Entry 5CRW (X-ray diffraction, 1.60 A resolution); this record covers chains A and B.

Chain A:
Name: Protein disulfide-isomerase
Source organism: Humicola insolens
Notes: EC 5.3.4.1
UniProtKB: P55059 (PDI_HUMIN); residues 208-449 here correspond to UniProt positions 228-469 (UniProt number = residue number + 20)
Chain sequence (247 residues; each row starts with the number of its first residue):
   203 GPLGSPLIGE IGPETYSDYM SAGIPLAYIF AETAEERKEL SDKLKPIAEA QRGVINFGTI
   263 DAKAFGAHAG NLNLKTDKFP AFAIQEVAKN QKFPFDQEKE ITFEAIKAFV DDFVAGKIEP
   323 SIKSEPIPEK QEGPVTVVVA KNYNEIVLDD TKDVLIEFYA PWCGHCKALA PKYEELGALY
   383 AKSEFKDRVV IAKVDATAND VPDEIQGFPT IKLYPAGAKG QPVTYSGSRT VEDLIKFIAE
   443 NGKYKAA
Disordered / not traced: 203-207
Sequence notes: expression tag (203-207)
Swiss-Prot annotation at these positions:
  - active site (Nucleophile): Cys365, Cys368
  - site: Gly366 (Contributes to redox potential value), His367 (Contributes to redox potential value), Arg431 (Lowers pKa of C-terminal Cys of second active site)
Cystine bridges: Cys365-Cys368
What the authors report for this chain:
  - binding site for Peptide from Alpha-synuclein (chain B): His270, Asn273

Chain B:
Name: Peptide from Alpha-synuclein
UniProtKB: D6RA31 (D6RA31_HUMAN); numbering as in UniProt (aligned over 31-41)
Chain sequence (11 residues; numbered 31 to 41; the number before each row is that of its first residue):
    31 GKTKEGVLYV G
What the authors report for this chain:
  - binding site for Protein disulfide-isomerase (chain A): Val37 to Val40

How chain A and chain B interact:
Contacting residue pairs (22):
  Ile213(A) - Leu38(B)  hydrophobic
  Gly214(A) - Leu38(B)
  Pro215(A) - Gly31(B)  hydrogen bond (backbone-backbone)
  Pro215(A) - Lys32(B)
  Pro215(A) - Leu38(B)
  Tyr218(A) - Leu38(B)  hydrophobic
  Tyr218(A) - Tyr39(B)
  Tyr218(A) - Val40(B)  hydrophobic
  Ser219(A) - Val40(B)
  Ser219(A) - Gly41(B)
  Met222(A) - Val40(B)  hydrophobic
  Ile262(A) - Leu38(B)  hydrophobic
  Ala266(A) - Gly36(B)
  Phe267(A) - Lys32(B)
  Phe267(A) - Gly36(B)
  Phe267(A) - Leu38(B)  hydrophobic
  Ala269(A) - Glu35(B)
  Ala269(A) - Val37(B)  hydrophobic
  His270(A) - Gly36(B)
  His270(A) - Val37(B)
  His270(A) - Leu38(B)  hydrogen bond (side chain-backbone)
  Asn273(A) - Val37(B)
The authors on this interface:
  - pairs named by the authors: His270(A)-Leu38(B) (hydrogen bond)
  - interface residues, chain A: Ile213(A), Tyr218(A), Met222(A), Phe267(A), His270(A), Asn273(A)
  - interface residues, chain B: Leu38(B), Val40(B)

Summary:
12 residues of chain A face 9 of chain B across their interface, with 2 hydrogen bonds. Polar pairs include
His270(A)-Leu38(B) and Pro215(A)-Gly31(B). The authors report a hydrogen bond between His270(A) and Leu38(B).
The paper reports a binding site for Peptide from Alpha-synuclein (chain B) at His270(A) and Asn273(A); a
binding site for Protein disulfide-isomerase (chain A) at Val37(B).
Chain A is Protein disulfide-isomerase (Humicola insolens) and chain B is Peptide from Alpha-synuclein; the
structure, Crystal structure of the b'-a' domain of oxidized protein disulfide isomerase complexed with
alpha-synuclein peptide (31-41), was determined by X-ray diffraction.
